Entry 6JXQ (X-ray diffraction, 1.76 A resolution); this record covers chain A.

== Chain A ==
Protein: Lysozyme C
Source organism: Gallus gallus
Notes: EC 3.2.1.17
Reference sequence: P00698 (LYSC_CHICK); residues 1-147 here = UniProt positions 1-147
Chain sequence (147 residues; row label = number of the first residue in the row):
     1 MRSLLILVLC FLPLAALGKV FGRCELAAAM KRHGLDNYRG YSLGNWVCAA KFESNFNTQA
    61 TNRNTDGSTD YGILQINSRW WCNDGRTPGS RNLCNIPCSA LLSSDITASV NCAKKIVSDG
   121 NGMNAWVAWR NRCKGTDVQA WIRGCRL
Unresolved in the structure: 1-18
Swiss-Prot annotation at these positions:
  - active site: Glu53, Asp70
  - binding site (substrate): Asp119
  - natural variant: Tyr71 (Y71F; Y71S)
Disulfide bonds: Cys24-Cys145, Cys48-Cys133, Cys82-Cys98, Cys94-Cys112

== In short ==
From UniProt: active-site residues Glu53 and Asp70 and substrate-binding residue Asp119.
Chain A is Lysozyme C (Gallus gallus); the structure, Room temperature structure of lysozyme delivered in
polyacrylamide by serial millisecond crystallography, was determined by X-ray diffraction (same publication as
6JXP).
